PDB entry 8FLU | electron microscopy, 2.76 A resolution | chains A and N of the 6 polymer chains in the assembly

Chain A:
Molecule: Guanine nucleotide-binding protein G(s) subunit alpha isoforms short
From: Homo sapiens
UniProt: P63092 (GNAS2_HUMAN); residues 1-394 here = UniProt positions 1-394
Chain sequence (394 residues; row label = number of the first residue in the row):
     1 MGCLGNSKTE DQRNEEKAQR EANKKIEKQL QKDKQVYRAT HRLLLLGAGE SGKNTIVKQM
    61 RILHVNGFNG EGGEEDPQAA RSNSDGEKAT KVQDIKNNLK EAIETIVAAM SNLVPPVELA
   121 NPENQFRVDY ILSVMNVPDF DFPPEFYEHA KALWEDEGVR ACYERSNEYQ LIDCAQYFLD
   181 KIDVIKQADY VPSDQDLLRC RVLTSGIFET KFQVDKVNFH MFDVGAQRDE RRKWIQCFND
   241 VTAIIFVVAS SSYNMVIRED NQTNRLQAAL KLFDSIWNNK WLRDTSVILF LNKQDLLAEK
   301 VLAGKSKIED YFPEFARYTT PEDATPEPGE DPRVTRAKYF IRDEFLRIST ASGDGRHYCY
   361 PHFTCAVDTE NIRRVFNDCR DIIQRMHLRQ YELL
Disordered / not traced: 1-12, 61-204, 252-261
Differences from the reference sequence: engineered mutation N54 (Ser in P63092), A226 (Gly in P63092), A268 (Glu in P63092), K271 (Asn in P63092), D274 (Lys in P63092), K280 (Arg in P63092), D284 (Thr in P63092), T285 (Ile in P63092)

Chain N:
Molecule: Nanobody35
From: Lama glama
Notes: antibody fragment or engineered binder
Chain sequence (128 residues; row label = number of the first residue in the row):
     1 QVQLQESGGG LVQPGGSLRL SCAASGFTFS NYKMNWVRQA PGKGLEWVSD ISQSGASISY
    61 TGSVKGRFTI SRDNAKNTLY LQMNSLKPED TAVYYCARCP APFTRDCFDV TSTTYAYRGQ
   121 GTQVTVSS
Disordered / not traced: 127-128
Disulfides: C22-C96, C99-C107

Interface between chain A and chain N:
Contacting residue pairs (35):
  R228(A) - T114(N)
  D229(A) - D109(N)
  D229(A) - S112(N)
  D229(A) - T113(N)  hydrogen bond (side chain-backbone)
  E230(A) - D109(N)
  E230(A) - S112(N)
  E230(A) - T114(N)
  R231(A) - D109(N)  hydrogen bond (backbone-side chain)
  R232(A) - P100(N)
  R232(A) - F108(N)
  R232(A) - D109(N)  salt bridge
  R232(A) - Y115(N)
  R232(A) - Y117(N)
  Q262(A) - G44(N)
  T263(A) - E46(N)
  N264(A) - E46(N)
  N264(A) - T61(N)
  Q267(A) - W47(N)
  Q267(A) - T61(N)
  K271(A) - W47(N)
  K271(A) - D50(N)  salt bridge
  L272(A) - F108(N)  hydrophobic
  S275(A) - D106(N)
  S275(A) - C107(N)  hydrogen bond (side chain-backbone)
  S275(A) - F108(N)
  I276(A) - F108(N)
  N278(A) - R105(N)  hydrogen bond
  N279(A) - D106(N)  hydrogen bond
  N279(A) - F108(N)
  D310(A) - S63(N)
  Y311(A) - G62(N)  hydrogen bond (backbone-backbone)
  Y311(A) - S63(N)
  P313(A) - G62(N)
  P313(A) - K65(N)
  S352(A) - R105(N)
Also at the interface, not in a pair above, chain A (25 interface residues in all): I235, D274, L282, R283, F312, E314
Also at the interface, not in a pair above, chain N (24 interface residues in all): K33, K43, S59, Y60, A116

In short:
25 residues of chain A and 24 residues of chain N are in contact; the contacts include 6 hydrogen bonds and 2
salt bridges. Polar contacts include R232(A)-D109(N), K271(A)-D50(N) and D229(A)-T113(N).
Here chain A is Guanine nucleotide-binding protein G(s) subunit alpha isoforms short (Homo sapiens) and chain
N is Nanobody35 (Lama glama). Entry 8FLU (Human PTH1R in complex with LA-PTH and Gs) was determined by
electron microscopy (same publication as 8FLQ, 8FLR, 8FLS and 8FLT).
